4FJI - chains A and T of the 3 polymer chains in the assembly; structure by X-ray diffraction, 2.20 A resolution.

== Chain A ==
Molecule: DNA polymerase
Source organism: Enterobacteria phage RB69
Notes: EC 2.7.7.7
UniProt: Q38087 (DPOL_BPR69); numbering as in UniProt (aligned over 1-903)
Sequence (903 residues; each row starts with the number of its first residue):
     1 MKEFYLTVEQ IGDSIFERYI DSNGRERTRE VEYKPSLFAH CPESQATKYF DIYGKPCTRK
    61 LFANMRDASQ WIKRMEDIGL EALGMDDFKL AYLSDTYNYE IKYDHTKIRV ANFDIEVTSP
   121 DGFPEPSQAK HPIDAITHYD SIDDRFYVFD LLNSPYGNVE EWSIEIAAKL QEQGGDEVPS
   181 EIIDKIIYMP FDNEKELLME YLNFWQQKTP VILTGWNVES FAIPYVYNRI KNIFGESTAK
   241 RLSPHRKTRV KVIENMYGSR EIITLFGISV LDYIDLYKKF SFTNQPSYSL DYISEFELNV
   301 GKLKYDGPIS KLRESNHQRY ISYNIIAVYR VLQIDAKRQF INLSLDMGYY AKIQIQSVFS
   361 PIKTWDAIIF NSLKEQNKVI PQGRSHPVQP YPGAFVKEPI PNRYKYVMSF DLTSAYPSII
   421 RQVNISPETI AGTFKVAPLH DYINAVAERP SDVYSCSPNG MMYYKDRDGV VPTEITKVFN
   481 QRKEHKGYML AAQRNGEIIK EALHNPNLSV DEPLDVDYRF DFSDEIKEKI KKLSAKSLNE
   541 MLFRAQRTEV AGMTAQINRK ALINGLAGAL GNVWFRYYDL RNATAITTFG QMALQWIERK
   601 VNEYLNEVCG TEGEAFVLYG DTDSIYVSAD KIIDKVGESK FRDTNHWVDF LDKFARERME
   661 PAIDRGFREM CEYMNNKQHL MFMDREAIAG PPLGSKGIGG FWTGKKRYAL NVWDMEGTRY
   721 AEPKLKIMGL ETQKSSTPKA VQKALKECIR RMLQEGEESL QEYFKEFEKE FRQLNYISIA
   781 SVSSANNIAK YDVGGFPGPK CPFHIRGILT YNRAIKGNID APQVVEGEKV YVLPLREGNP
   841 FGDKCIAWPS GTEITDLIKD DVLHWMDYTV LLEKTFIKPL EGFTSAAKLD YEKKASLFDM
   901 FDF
Sequence notes: engineered mutation Ala222 (Asp in Q38087), Ala327 (Asp in Q38087), Ala415 (Leu in Q38087), Ala561 (Leu in Q38087), Gly565 (Ser in Q38087), Ala567 (Tyr in Q38087)
Ion coordination: Ca2+ site 1 near Glu116 (its only coordinating residue here); Ca2+ site 2: Asp411, Leu412, Asp623 (together with 2'-deoxycytidine-5'-triphosphate); Ca2+ site 3: Asp411, Asp623 (together with 2'-deoxycytidine-5'-triphosphate); Ca2+ site 4: Asn505, Asn507, Lys531
Ligand contacts: 2'-deoxycytidine-5'-triphosphate (DCP): Asp411, Leu412, Thr413, Ser414, Ala415, Tyr416, Pro417, Arg482, Lys486, Lys560, Asn564, Thr622, Asp623
Swiss-Prot annotation at these positions:
  - region: Thr248 to Thr264 (Beta hairpin), Lys705 to Tyr708 (Binding of DNA in B-conformation), Leu897 to Phe903 (Interaction with the polymerase clamp)
  - binding site (Mg(2+)): Asp114, Glu116, Asp411, Leu412, Asp623
  - binding site (substrate): Ser414, Tyr416, Arg482, Lys560
  - site: Asp621 (Optimization of metal coordination by the polymerase active site), Lys706 (Optimization of metal coordination by the polymerase active site), Asp714 (Essential for viral replication)

== Chain T ==
Molecule: DNA template
Sequence (17 nucleotides; each row starts with the number of its first residue):
     2 CACGTAAGCA GTCCGCG

== Interface between chain A and chain T ==
Pairs across the interface (35; chain A residue first):
  Ser360(A) with DA3(T), sugar contact; DC4(T), hydrogen bond to the phosphate
  Pro361(A) with DC4(T), phosphate contact
  Ile362(A) with DA3(T), phosphate contact; DC4(T), hydrogen bond to the phosphate
  Tyr391(A) with DG5(T), sugar contact; DT6(T), sugar contact
  Pro392(A) with DT6(T), phosphate contact; DA7(T), phosphate contact
  Gly393(A) with DT6(T), hydrogen bond to the phosphate; DA7(T), hydrogen bond to the phosphate
  Ala394(A) with DA7(T), sugar contact
  Val396(A) with DA8(T), phosphate contact
  Gly565(A) with DC4(T), sugar contact
  Gly568(A) with DC4(T), sugar contact; DG5(T), sugar contact
  Ala569(A) with DC4(T), sugar contact
  Gly571(A) with DG5(T), sugar contact
  Asn572(A) with DC4(T), hydrogen bond to the phosphate; DG5(T), hydrogen bond to the phosphate
  Trp574(A) with DA3(T), stacking on the base
  Lys705(A) with DA8(T), salt bridge to the phosphate; DG9(T), sugar contact
  Lys706(A) with DA7(T), base contact; DA8(T), sugar contact
  Arg707(A) with DG9(T), phosphate contact; DC10(T), salt bridge to the phosphate
  Pro799(A) with DC14(T), phosphate contact
  Lys800(A) with DT13(T), phosphate contact; DC14(T), hydrogen bond to the phosphate
  Cys801(A) with DT13(T), sugar contact
  Phe803(A) with DG12(T), sugar contact; DT13(T), phosphate contact
  Lys844(A) with DT13(T), salt bridge to the phosphate
  Lys874(A) with DG12(T), salt bridge to the phosphate
Also at the interface, not in a pair above, chain A (35 interface residues in all): Arg249, Lys251, Phe359, Lys363, Pro390, Glu398, Asn564, Thr703, Glu731, Lys734, Arg806, Lys878
Also at the interface, not in a pair above, chain T (13 interface residues in all): DC2, DA11

== Summary ==
35 residues of chain A and 13 residues of chain T are in contact, with 7 hydrogen bonds, 4 salt bridges and 1
aromatic stacking contact. Polar contacts include Ser360(A)-DC4(T), Ile362(A)-DC4(T) and Gly393(A)-DT6(T).
Chain A binds 2'-deoxycytidine-5'-triphosphate.
Chain A is DNA polymerase (Enterobacteria phage RB69) and chain T is DNA template; the structure, RB69 DNA
polymerase ternary complex with dcTP/dC, was determined by X-ray diffraction (same publication as 4FJ5, 4FJ7,
4FJ8, 4FJ9, 4FJG, 4FJH and 9 further entries).
